6YLX - chains r and 1 of the 47 polymer chains in the assembly; structure by electron microscopy, 3.90 A resolution.

Chain r:
Name: Ribosome biogenesis protein NSA2
Source organism: Saccharomyces cerevisiae
UniProt: A6ZR80 (NSA2_YEAS7); residues 1-261 here = UniProt positions 1-261
Amino-acid sequence (261 residues; numbered 1 to 261; the number before each row is that of its first residue):
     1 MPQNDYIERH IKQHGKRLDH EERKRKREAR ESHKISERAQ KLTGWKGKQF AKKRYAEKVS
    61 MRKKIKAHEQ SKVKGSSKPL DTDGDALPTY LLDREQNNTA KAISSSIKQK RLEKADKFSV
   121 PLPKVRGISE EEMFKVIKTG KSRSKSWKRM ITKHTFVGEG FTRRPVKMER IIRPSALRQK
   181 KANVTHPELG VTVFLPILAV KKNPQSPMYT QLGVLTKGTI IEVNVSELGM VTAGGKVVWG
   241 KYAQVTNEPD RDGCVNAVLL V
Disordered / not traced: 1, 75-84, 97-129
UniProt features mapped onto this chain:
  - motif: Gly15 to Glu22 (Nuclear localization signal 1), Ala51 to Lys58 (Nuclear localization signal 2)

Chain 1:
Molecule: 25S rRNA
Source organism: Saccharomyces cerevisiae
Sequence (3396 nucleotides; each row starts with the number of its first residue):
     1 GUUUGACCUC AAAUCAGGUA GGAGUACCCG CUGAACUUAA GCAUAUCAAU AAGCGGAGGA
    61 AAAGAAACCA ACCGGGAUUG CCUUAGUAAC GGCGAGUGAA GCGGCAAAAG CUCAAAUUUG
   121 AAAUCUGGUA CCUUCGGUGC CCGAGUUGUA AUUUGGAGAG GGCAACUUUG GGGCCGUUCC
   181 UUGUCUAUGU UCCUUGGAAC AGGACGUCAU AGAGGGUGAG AAUCCCGUGU GGCGAGGAGU
   241 GCGGUUCUUU GUAAAGUGCC UUCGAAGAGU CGAGUUGUUU GGGAAUGCAG CUCUAAGUGG
   301 GUGGUAAAUU CCAUCUAAAG CUAAAUAUUG GCGAGAGACC GAUAGCGAAC AAGUACAGUG
   361 AUGGAAAGAU GAAAAGAACU UUGAAAAGAG AGUGAAAAAG UACGUGAAAU UGUUGAAAGG
   421 GAAGGGCAUU UGAUCAGACA UGGUGUUUUG UGCCCUCUGC UCCUUGUGGG UAGGGGAAUC
   481 UCGCAUUUCA CUGGGCCAGC AUCAGUUUUG GUGGCAGGAU AAAUCCAUAG GAAUGUAGCU
   541 UGCCUCGGUA AGUAUUAUAG CCUGUGGGAA UACUGCCAGC UGGGACUGAG GACUGCGACG
   601 UAAGUCAAGG AUGCUGGCAU AAUGGUUAUA UGCCGCCCGU CUUGAAACAC GGACCAAGGA
   661 GUCUAACGUC UAUGCGAGUG UUUGGGUGUA AAACCCAUAC GCGUAAUGAA AGUGAACGUA
   721 GGUUGGGGCC UCGCAAGAGG UGCACAAUCG ACCGAUCCUG AUGUCUUCGG AUGGAUUUGA
   781 GUAAGAGCAU AGCUGUUGGG ACCCGAAAGA UGGUGAACUA UGCCUGAAUA GGGUGAAGCC
   841 AGAGGAAACU CUGGUGGAGG CUCGUAGCGG UUCUGACGUG CAAAUCGAUC GUCGAAUUUG
   901 GGUAUAGGGG CGAAAGACUA AUCGAACCAU CUAGUAGCUG GUUCCUGCCG AAGUUUCCCU
   961 CAGGAUAGCA GAAGCUCGUA UCAGUUUUAU GAGGUAAAGC GAAUGAUUAG AGGUUCCGGG
  1021 GUCGAAAUGA CCUUGACCUA UUCUCAAACU UUAAAUAUGU AAGAAGUCCU UGUUACUUAA
  1081 UUGAACGUGG ACAUUUGAAU GAAGAGCUUU UAGUGGGCCA UUUUUGGUAA GCAGAACUGG
  1141 CGAUGCGGGA UGAACCGAAC GUAGAGUUAA GGUGCCGGAA UACACGCUCA UCAGACACCA
  1201 CAAAAGGUGU UAGUUCAUCU AGACAGCCGG ACGGUGGCCA UGGAAGUCGG AAUCCGCUAA
  1261 GGAGUGUGUA ACAACUCACC GGCCGAAUGA ACUAGCCCUG AAAAUGGAUG GCGCUCAAGC
  1321 GUGUUACCUA UACUCUACCG UCAGGGUUGA UAUGAUGCCC UGACGAGUAG GCAGGCGUGG
  1381 AGGUCAGUGA CGAAGCCUAG ACCGUAAGGU CGGGUCGAAC GGCCUCUAGU GCAGAUCUUG
  1441 GUGGUAGUAG CAAAUAUUCA AAUGAGAACU UUGAAGACUG AAGUGGGGAA AGGUUCCACG
  1501 UCAACAGCAG UUGGACGUGG GUUAGUCGAU CCUAAGAGAU GGGGAAGCUC CGUUUCAAAG
  1561 GCCUGAUUUU AUGCAGGCCA CCAUCGAAAG GGAAUCCGGU UAAGAUUCCG GAACCUGGAU
  1621 AUGGAUUCUU CACGGUAACG UAACUGAAUG UGGAGACGUC GGCGCGAGCC CUGGGAGGAG
  1681 UUAUCUUUUC UUCUUAACAG CUUAUCACCC CGGAAUUGGU UUAUCCGGAG AUGGGGUCUU
  1741 AUGGCUGGAA GAGGCCAGCA CCUUUGCUGG CUCCGGUGCG CUUGUGACGG CCCGUGAAAA
  1801 UCCACAGGAA GGAAUAGUUU UCAUGCCAGG UCGUACUGAU AACCGCAGCA GGUCUCCAAG
  1861 GUGAACAGCC UCUAGUUGAU AGAAUAAUGU AGAUAAGGGA AGUCGGCAAA AUAGAUCCGU
  1921 AACUUCGGGA UAAGGAUUGG CUCUAAGGGU CGGGUAGUGA GGGCCUUGGU CAGACGCAGC
  1981 GGGCGUGCUU GUGGACUGCU UGGUGGGGCU UGCUCUGCUA GGCGGACUAC UUGCGUGCCU
  2041 UGUUGUAGAC GGCCUUGGUA GGUCUCUUGU AGACCGUCGC UUGCUACAAU UAACGAUCAA
  2101 CUUAGAACUG GUACGGACAA GGGGAAUCUG ACUGUCUAAU UAAAACAUAG CAUUGCGAUG
  2161 GUCAGAAAGU GAUGUUGACG CAAUGUGAUU UCUGCCCAGU GCUCUGAAUG UCAAAGUGAA
  2221 GAAAUUCAAC CAAGCGCGGG UAAACGGCGG GAGUAACUAU GACUCUCUUA AGGUAGCCAA
  2281 AUGCCUCGUC AUCUAAUUAG UGACGCGCAU GAAUGGAUUA ACGAGAUUCC CACUGUCCCU
  2341 AUCUACUAUC UAGCGAAACC ACAGCCAAGG GAACGGGCUU GGCAGAAUCA GCGGGGAAAG
  2401 AAGACCCUGU UGAGCUUGAC UCUAGUUUGA CAUUGUGAAG AGACAUAGAG GGUGUAGAAU
  2461 AAGUGGGAGC UUCGGCGCCA GUGAAAUACC ACUACCUUUA UAGUUUCUUU ACUUAUUCAA
  2521 UGAAGCGGAG CUGGAAUUCA UUUUCCACGU UCUAGCAUUC AAGGUCCCAU UCGGGGCUGA
  2581 UCCGGGUUGA AGACAUUGUC AGGUGGGGAG UUUGGCUGGG GCGGCACAUC UGUUAAACGA
  2641 UAACGCAGAU GUCCUAAGGG GGGCUCAUGG AGAACAGAAA UCUCCAGUAG AACAAAAGGG
  2701 UAAAAGCCCC CUUGAUUUUG AUUUUCAGUG UGAAUACAAA CCAUGAAAGU GUGGCCUAUC
  2761 GAUCCUUUAG UCCCUCGGAA UUUGAGGCUA GAGGUGCCAG AAAAGUUACC ACAGGGAUAA
  2821 CUGGCUUGUG GCAGUCAAGC GUUCAUAGCG ACAUUGCUUU UUGAUUCUUC GAUGUCGGCU
  2881 CUUCCUAUCA UACCGAAGCA GAAUUCGGUA AGCGUUGGAU UGUUCACCCA CUAAUAGGGA
  2941 ACGUGAGCUG GGUUUAGACC GUCGUGAGAC AGGUUAGUUU UACCCUACUG AUGAAUGUUA
  3001 CCGCAAUAGU AAUUGAACUU AGUACGAGAG GAACAGUUCA UUCGGAUAAU UGGUUUUUGC
  3061 GGCUGUCUGA UCAGGCAUUG CCGCGAAGCU ACCAUCCGCU GGAUUAUGGC UGAACGCCUC
  3121 UAAGUCAGAA UCCAUGCUAG AACGCGGUGA UUUCUUUGCU CCACACAAUA UAGAUGGAUA
  3181 CGAAUAAGGC GUCCUUGUGG CGUCGCUGAA CCAUAGCAGG CUAGCAACGG UGCACUUGGC
  3241 GGAAAGGCCU UGGGUGCUUG CUGGCGAAUU GCAAUGUCAU UUUGCGUGGG GAUAAAUCAU
  3301 UUGUAUACGA CUUAGAUGUA CAACGGGGUA UUGUAAGCAG UAGAGUAGCC UUGUUGUUAC
  3361 GAUCUGCUGA GAUUAAGCCU UUGUUGUCUG AUUUGU
Disordered / not traced: 441-493, 1004-1046, 1069-1088, 1954-2092, 2154-2185, 2192-2312, 2372-2375, 2398-2818, 2941-2942, 2954-2980

Interface between chain r and chain 1:
Pairs across the interface (97; chain r residue first):
  Pro2(r) with A2900(1), base contact; G3026(1), phosphate contact; A3027(1), phosphate contact; G3028(1), base contact
  Gln3(r) with A3027(1), hydrogen bond to the base
  Asn4(r) with G2898(1), base contact
  Tyr6(r) with G2898(1), base contact; A2900(1), hydrogen bond to the phosphate
  Ile7(r) with G2898(1), base contact
  Glu8(r) with G2898(1), hydrogen bond to the base
  Lys12(r) with A1270(1), salt bridge to the phosphate
  Arg23(r) with G3109(1), salt bridge to the phosphate
  Arg25(r) with C3118(1), hydrogen bond to the phosphate; U3119(1), salt bridge to the phosphate
  Lys26(r) with G3109(1), phosphate contact; C3110(1), salt bridge to the phosphate; U3119(1), phosphate contact; C3120(1), phosphate contact
  Arg27(r) with A2896(1), salt bridge to the phosphate
  Ala29(r) with C3118(1), sugar contact; U3119(1), sugar contact
  Arg30(r) with G3109(1), salt bridge to the phosphate; U3119(1), phosphate contact; C3120(1), salt bridge to the phosphate
  Ser32(r) with U1208(1), base contact
  His33(r) with U1208(1), sugar contact; A3113(1), base contact; A3114(1), base contact; U3119(1), base contact
  Lys34(r) with C3120(1), base contact
  Ser36(r) with G1207(1), hydrogen bond to the phosphate; U1208(1), hydrogen bond to the phosphate; G1209(1), phosphate contact
  Ala39(r) with G1206(1), hydrogen bond to the base; G1207(1), sugar contact; C1298(1), base contact; U1299(1), sugar contact
  Gln40(r) with G1207(1), sugar contact; G1209(1), phosphate contact; C1298(1), hydrogen bond to the sugar; U1299(1), sugar contact
  Lys41(r) with U1299(1), sugar contact
  Leu42(r) with U1299(1), hydrogen bond to the sugar
  Thr43(r) with C1192(1), phosphate contact; U1299(1), phosphate contact; G1300(1), phosphate contact
  Gly44(r) with U1299(1), phosphate contact; G1300(1), hydrogen bond to the phosphate; A1301(1), sugar contact
  Trp45(r) with A1301(1), base contact; G2828(1), base contact
  Lys46(r) with G2908(1), salt bridge to the phosphate
  Gly47(r) with U1299(1), sugar contact
  Lys48(r) with A1203(1), salt bridge to the phosphate; G1300(1), phosphate contact; A1301(1), salt bridge to the phosphate
  Gln49(r) with U2829(1), base contact
  Ala51(r) with G1206(1), sugar contact
  Lys52(r) with C2852(1), hydrogen bond to the phosphate; A2853(1), salt bridge to the phosphate
  Arg54(r) with G1206(1), phosphate contact; G1207(1), salt bridge to the phosphate; U1208(1), salt bridge to the phosphate
  Tyr55(r) with A1205(1), sugar contact; G1206(1), phosphate contact; A2851(1), hydrogen bond to the base; C2852(1), sugar contact
  Lys58(r) with G1206(1), salt bridge to the phosphate; G1207(1), salt bridge to the phosphate
  Gln96(r) with U2855(1), sugar contact
  Thr139(r) with U2873(1), sugar contact; G2874(1), phosphate contact
  Lys141(r) with U2953(1), salt bridge to the phosphate
  Lys148(r) with U2873(1), salt bridge to the phosphate; G2874(1), phosphate contact
  Met150(r) with U2873(1), phosphate contact
  Arg163(r) with G2871(1), hydrogen bond to the sugar
  Arg164(r) with G2871(1), base contact
  Val166(r) with G2871(1), base contact
  Glu169(r) with G2871(1), base contact
  Ile172(r) with U2873(1), phosphate contact
  Ser175(r) with A2872(1), hydrogen bond to the phosphate
  Asn183(r) with G2831(1), base contact; C2857(1), hydrogen bond to the base
  Gly190(r) with G2856(1), sugar contact
  Val191(r) with G2856(1), sugar contact
  Thr192(r) with G2856(1), hydrogen bond to the sugar; C2857(1), hydrogen bond to the base
  Phe194(r) with U2858(1), sugar contact; U2859(1), phosphate contact
  Thr246(r) with C2832(1), hydrogen bond to the phosphate
  Asn247(r) with G2831(1), sugar contact
  Arg251(r) with A1129(1), salt bridge to the phosphate
  Asp252(r) with G2831(1), hydrogen bond to the sugar
  Cys254(r) with G2830(1), hydrogen bond to the base
  Asn256(r) with G2831(1), hydrogen bond to the base; C2832(1), hydrogen bond to the sugar
Interface residues without a listed pair, chain r (63 interface residues in all): Asp5, Ile35, Ala56, Val59, Glu95, Gly140, Lys181, Thr185
Interface residues without a listed pair, chain 1 (48 interface residues in all): A2833, U2909, U3121

Overview:
63 residues of chain r and 48 residues of chain 1 are in contact, with 22 hydrogen bonds and 18 salt bridges.
Polar contacts include Gln3(r)-A3027(1), Glu8(r)-G2898(1) and Ala39(r)-G1206(1).
Chain r is Ribosome biogenesis protein NSA2 and chain 1 is 25S rRNA, both from Saccharomyces cerevisiae; the
structure, pre-60S State NE1 (TAP-Flag-Nop53), was determined by electron microscopy together with 6YLE, 6YLF
and 6YLY from the same study.
